Entry 4L78 (X-ray diffraction, 2.18 A resolution); this record covers chain A.

Chain A:
Name: Phosphoribosylformylglycinamidine synthase
From: Salmonella typhimurium
Notes: EC 6.3.5.3
UniProtKB: P74881 (PUR4_SALTY); residue numbers follow UniProt; this construct covers 1-1295
Amino-acid sequence (1303 residues; each row starts with the number of its first residue; numbers below 1 keep their minus sign (Gly-7 is residue -7)):
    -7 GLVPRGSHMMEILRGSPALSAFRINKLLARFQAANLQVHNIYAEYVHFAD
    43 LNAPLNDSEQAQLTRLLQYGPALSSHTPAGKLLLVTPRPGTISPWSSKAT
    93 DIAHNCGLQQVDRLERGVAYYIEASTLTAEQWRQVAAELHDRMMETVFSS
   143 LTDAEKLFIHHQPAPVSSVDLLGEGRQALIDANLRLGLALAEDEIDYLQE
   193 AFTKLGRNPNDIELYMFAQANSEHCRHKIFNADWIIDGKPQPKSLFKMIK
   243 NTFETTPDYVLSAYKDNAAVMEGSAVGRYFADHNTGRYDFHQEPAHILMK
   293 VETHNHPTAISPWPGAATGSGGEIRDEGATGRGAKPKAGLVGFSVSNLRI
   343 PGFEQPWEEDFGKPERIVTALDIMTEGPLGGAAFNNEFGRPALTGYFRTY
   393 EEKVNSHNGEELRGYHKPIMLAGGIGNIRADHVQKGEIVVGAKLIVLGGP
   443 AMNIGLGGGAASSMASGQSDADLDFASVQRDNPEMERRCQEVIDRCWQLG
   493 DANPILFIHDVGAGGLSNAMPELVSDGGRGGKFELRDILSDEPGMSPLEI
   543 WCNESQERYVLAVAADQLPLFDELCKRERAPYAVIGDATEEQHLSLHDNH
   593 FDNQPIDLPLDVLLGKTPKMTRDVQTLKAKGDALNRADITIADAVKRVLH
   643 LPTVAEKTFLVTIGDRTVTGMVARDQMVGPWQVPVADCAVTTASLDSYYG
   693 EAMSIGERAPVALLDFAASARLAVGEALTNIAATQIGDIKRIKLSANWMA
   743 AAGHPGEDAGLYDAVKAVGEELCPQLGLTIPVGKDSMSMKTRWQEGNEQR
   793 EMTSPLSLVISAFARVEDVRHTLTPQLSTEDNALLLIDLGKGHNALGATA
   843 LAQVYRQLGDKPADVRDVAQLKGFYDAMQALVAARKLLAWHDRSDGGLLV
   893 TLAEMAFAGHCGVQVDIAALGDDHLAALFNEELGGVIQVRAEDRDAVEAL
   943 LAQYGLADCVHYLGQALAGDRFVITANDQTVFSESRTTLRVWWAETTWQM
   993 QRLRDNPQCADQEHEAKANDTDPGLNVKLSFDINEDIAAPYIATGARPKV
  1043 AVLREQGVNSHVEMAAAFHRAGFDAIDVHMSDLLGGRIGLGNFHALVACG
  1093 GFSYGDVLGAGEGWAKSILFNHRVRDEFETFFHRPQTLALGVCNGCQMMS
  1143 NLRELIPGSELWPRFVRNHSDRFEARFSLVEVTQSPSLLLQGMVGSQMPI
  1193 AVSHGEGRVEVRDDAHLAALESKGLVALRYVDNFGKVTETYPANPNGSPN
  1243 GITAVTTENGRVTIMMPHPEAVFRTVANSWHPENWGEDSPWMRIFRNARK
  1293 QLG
Unresolved in the structure: 448-465
Differences from the reference sequence: expression tag (-7 to 0); engineered mutation Ala1263 (Arg in P74881)
Modified / non-standard residues: Cys1135 (2-amino-4-(amino-3-oxo-propylsulfanylcarbonyl)-butyric acid; CYG)
Curated features (UniProtKB/Swiss-Prot):
  - active site: His1260, Glu1262
  - binding site (ATP): Gly307 to Asp318, Thr386 to Tyr388, Ala678, Ser886
  - binding site (Mg(2+)): Asp679, Glu718, Asn722, Asp884
  - mutagenesis: Phe209 (F209W: This mutant shows a perturbation of the local environment, however has a secondary structure content and a FGAM synthase activity very similar to the wild-type protein), Thr683 (T683W: This mutant shows a disturbance in the secondary structure of the protein and causes a 30% loss in FGAM synthase activity), Leu1181 (L1181F: This mutant has a lower overall folding of the secondary structure and shows a 60% loss in FGAM synthase activity ...)
Bound ions: Mg2+ site 1: Asp679, Asn722, Asp884 (together with ADP); Mg2+ site 2: Glu718 (together with ADP)
Residues lining bound ligands:
  - ADP (adenosine-5'-diphosphate): Val333, Gly334, Phe335, Leu385, Thr386, Gly387, Tyr388, Phe389, Thr645, Lys649, Leu652, Val653, Gln668, Pro676, Val677, Ala678, Asp679, Glu718, Asn722, His883, Asp884, Ser886
  - xenon (XE), molecule 1: Glu3, Ile4, Leu5, His39, Phe40, Ala41, Leu55, Leu59, Leu106
  - xenon (XE), molecule 2: Leu190, Phe194, Phe209, Leu600, Val604, Leu605
  - xenon (XE), molecule 3: Ile417, Ala681, Val682, Thr683, Glu693, Ala694, Met695
  - xenon (XE), molecule 4: Leu873, Lys878, Ala938, Val939, Leu942
  - xenon (XE), molecule 5: Phe1060, Ala1087, Leu1088, Leu1130, Ala1131, Leu1132, Leu1181
Reported in the primary citation:
  - binding site for xenon: Leu190, Phe194, Phe209, Ile417, Leu600, Val604, Leu605, Ala681, Thr683, Ala694, Met695, Phe1060, Ala1087, Leu1130, Ala1131, Leu1132, Leu1181
  - mutagenesis - L1181Y: abolished expression
  - mutagenesis - T683W/R1266S/G1295W, L1181F/R1266S/G1295W: decreased expression
  - mutagenesis - F209W, L1181W/R1266S/G1295W: unchanged expression
  - mutagenesis - T683W/R1266S/G1295W, L1181F/R1266S/G1295W: decreased stability
  - mutagenesis - T683W/R1266S/G1295W, L1181F/R1266S/G1295W: decreased catalytic activity
  - mutagenesis - L1181W/R1266S/G1295W, R1266S/G1295W: unchanged stability
  - mutagenesis - F209W, L1181W/R1266S/G1295W, R1266S/G1295W: unchanged catalytic activity
  - binding site for ADP: Asp679
  - allosteric site: Leu1181 (by similarity / conservation)

Summary:
Chain A binds ADP and 5 copies of xenon. Curated annotation (UniProt) lists active-site residues His1260 and
Glu1262, 17 ATP-binding residues, 4 Mg2+-binding residues and 3 mutagenesis sites. The paper reports a binding
site for xenon at Leu190, Phe194 and Phe209 among others; T683W/R1266S/G1295W and L1181F/R1266S/G1295W reduce
expression; 6 substitutions were tested in all.
Chain A is Phosphoribosylformylglycinamidine synthase (Salmonella typhimurium); the structure, Xenon Trapping
and Statistical Coupling Analysis Uncover Regions Important for Structure and Function of Multidomain Protein
..., was determined by X-ray diffraction together with 4LGY and 4MGH from the same study.
